6SYC - chain A; structure by X-ray diffraction, 1.38 A resolution.

[Chain A]
Name: Lysozyme
Source organism: Gallus gallus
Notes: EC 3.2.1.17
UniProtKB: P00698 (LYSC_CHICK); residues 1-129 here correspond to UniProt positions 19-147 (UniProt number = residue number + 18)
Chain sequence (129 residues; numbered 1 to 129; the number before each row is that of its first residue):
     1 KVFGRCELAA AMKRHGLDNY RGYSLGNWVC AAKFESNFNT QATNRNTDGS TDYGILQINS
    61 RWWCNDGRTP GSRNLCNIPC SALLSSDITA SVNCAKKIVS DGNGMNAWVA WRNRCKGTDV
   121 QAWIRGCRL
Cystine bridges: C6-C127, C30-C115, C64-C80, C76-C94
Ion coordination: Na+: S60, D66, S72
Small-molecule neighbours: bromophenol blue (LYE): R45, N46, T47
Swiss-Prot annotation at these positions:
  - active site: E35, D52
  - binding site (substrate): D101

[Summary]
Ligands of chain A: bromophenol blue. S60, D66 and S72 coordinate Na+. From UniProt: active-site residues E35
and D52 and substrate-binding residue D101.
Chain A is Lysozyme (Gallus gallus); the structure, Crystal structure of the lysozyme in presence of
bromophenol blue at pH 6.5, was determined by X-ray diffraction together with 6SYD and 6SYE from the same
study.
